9CVT - chains B and C of the 6 polymer chains in the assembly; structure by electron microscopy, 4.41 A resolution (low resolution: residue-level contacts below are approximate; hydrogen-bond / salt-bridge calls are withheld).

Chain B:
Name: Histone doublet miniH2B-H2A
UniProt: A0A097I1R9 (H2A_MELV); residues 1-168 here = UniProt positions 1-168
Sequence (168 residues; numbered 1 to 168; the number before each row is that of its first residue):
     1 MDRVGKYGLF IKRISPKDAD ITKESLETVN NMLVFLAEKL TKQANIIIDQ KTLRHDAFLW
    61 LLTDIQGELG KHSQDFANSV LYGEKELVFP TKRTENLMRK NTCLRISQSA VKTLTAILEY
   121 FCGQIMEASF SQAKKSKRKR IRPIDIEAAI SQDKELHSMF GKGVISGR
Disordered / not traced: 1-4

Chain C:
Name: Histone doublet H4-H3
UniProt: A0A097I2D0 (H4H3_MELV); residue numbers follow UniProt; this construct covers 1-216
Sequence (216 residues; row label = number of the first residue in the row):
     1 MSKAGKKVKA QQHGHLADHV SVGETQIPKA STQHLLRKAG SLSAAGDTEV PIRGFVHMKL
    61 HKLVQKSLLA MQLAKRKTIM KSDVKKAAEL MHLPVFAIPT KDSGAKGSVF LSCRQKGAGS
   121 AGTGSETNSQ EVRSQMKSTC LIIPKERFRT MAKEISKKEG HDVHIAEAAL DMLQVIVESC
   181 TVRLLEKALV ITYSGKRTRV TSKDIETAFM LEHGPL
Disordered / not traced: 1-14, 101-130

Interface between chain B and chain C:
Residue-residue contacts - 15 pairs, chain B then chain C:
  Gln-43(B) with Leu-90(C)
  Ile-46(B) with Lys-86(C)
  Ile-47(B) with Leu-73(C); Lys-86(C)
  Ile-48(B) with Leu-73(C); Lys-86(C)
  Asp-49(B) with Ala-74(C)
  Ala-57(B) with Leu-73(C)
  Trp-60(B) with Leu-69(C); Gln-72(C); Leu-73(C)
  Asp-64(B) with Lys-66(C); Leu-69(C)
  Lys-154(B) with Leu-216(C)
  His-157(B) with Pro-215(C)
Also at the interface, not in a pair above, chain B (12 interface residues in all): Leu-61, Ser-158
Also at the interface, not in a pair above, chain C (11 interface residues in all): Ala-70, Glu-89

Summary:
12 residues of chain B face 11 of chain C across their interface.
Here chain B is Histone doublet miniH2B-H2A and chain C is Histone doublet H4-H3. Entry 9CVT (Melbournevirus
Mini variant Nucleosome) was determined by electron microscopy.
